Entry 1FKA (X-ray diffraction, 3.30 A resolution); this record covers chains A and G of the 20 polymer chains in the assembly.

== Chain A ==
Molecule: 16S ribosomal RNA
Organism: Thermus thermophilus
Sequence (1518 nucleotides; row label = number of the first residue in the row):
     1 UUUGUUGGAG AGUUUGAUCC UGGCUCAGGG UGAACGCUGG CGGCGUGCCU AAGACAUGCA
    61 AGUCGUGCGG GCCGCGGGGU UUUACUCCGU GGUCAGCGGC GGACGGGUGA GUAACGCGUG
   121 GGUGACCUAC CCGGAAGAGG GGGACAACCC GGGGAAACUC GGGCUAAUCC CCCAUGUGGA
   181 CCCGCCCCUU GGGGUGUGUC CAAAGGGCUU UGCCCGCUUC CGGAUGGGCC CGCGUCCCAU
   241 CAGCUAGUUG GUGGGGUAAU GGCCCACCAA GGCGACGACG GGUAGCCGGU CUGAGAGGAU
   301 GGCCGGCCAC AGGGGCACUG AGACACGGGC CCCACUCCUA CGGGAGGCAG CAGUUAGGAA
   361 UCUUCCGCAA UGGGCGCAAG CCUGACGGAG CGACGCCGCU UGGAGGAAGA AGCCCUUCGG
   421 GGUGUAAACU CCUGAACCCG GGACGAAACC CCCGACGAGG GGACUGACGG UACCGGGGUA
   481 AUAGCGCCGG CCAACUCCGU GCCAGCAGCC GCGGUAAUAC GGAGGGCGCG AGCGUUACCC
   541 GGAUUCACUG GGCGUAAAGG GCGUGUAGGC GGCCUGGGGC GUCCCAUGUG AAAGACCACG
   601 GCUCAACCGU GGGGGAGCGU GGGAUACGCU CAGGCUAGAC GGUGGGAGAG GGUGGUGGAA
   661 UUCCCGGAGU AGCGGUGAAA UGCGCAGAUA CCGGGAGGAA CGCCGAUGGC GAAGGCAGCC
   721 ACCUGGUCCA CCCGUGACGC UGAGGCGCGA AAGCGUGGGG AGCAAACCGG AUUAGAUACC
   781 CGGGUAGUCC ACGCCCUAAA CGAUGCGCGC UAGGUCUCUG GGUCUCCUGG GGGCCGAAGC
   841 UAACGCGUUA AGCGCGCCGC CUGGGGAGUA CGGCCGCAAG GCUGAAACUC AAAGGAAUUG
   901 ACGGGGGCCC GCACAAGCGG UGGAGCAUGU GGUUUAAUUC GAAGCAACGC GAAGAACCUU
   961 ACCAGGCCUU GACAUGCUAG GGAACCCGGG UGAAAGCCUG GGGUGCCCGC GAGGGAGCCC
  1021 UAGCACAGGU GCUGCAUGGC CGUCGUCAGC UCGUGCCGUG AGGUGUUGGG UUAAGUCCCG
  1081 CAACGAGCGC AACCCCCGCC GUUAGUUGCC AGCGGUUCGG CCGGGCACUC UAACGGGACU
  1141 GCCCGCGAAA GCGGGAGGAA GGAGGGGACG ACGUCUGGUC AGCAUGGCCC UUACGGCCUG
  1201 GGCGACACAC GUGCUACAAU GCCCUACAAA GCGAUGCCAC CCGGCAACGG GGAGCUAAUC
  1261 GCAAAAAGGU GGGCCCAGUU CGGAUUGGGG UCUGCAACCC GACCCCAUGA AGCCGGAAUC
  1321 GCUAGUAAUC GCGGAUCAGC CAUGCCGCGG UGAAUACGUU CCCGGGCCUU GUACACACCG
  1381 CCCGUCACGC CAUGGGAGCG GGCUCUACCC GAAGUCGCCG GGAGCCUACG GGCAGGCGCC
  1441 GAGGGUAGGG CCCGUGACUG GGGCGAAGUC GUAACAAGGU AGCUGUACCG GAAGGUGCGG
  1501 CUGGAUCACC UCCUUUCU
Not modelled in the structure: 1-5, 81-83, 541-551, 775-777, 942-949, 1035-1037, 1513-1518

== Chain G ==
Molecule: 30S ribosomal protein S7
Organism: Thermus thermophilus
UniProtKB: P17291 (RS7_THETH); numbering as in UniProt (aligned over 1-151)
Amino-acid sequence (151 residues; each row starts with the number of its first residue):
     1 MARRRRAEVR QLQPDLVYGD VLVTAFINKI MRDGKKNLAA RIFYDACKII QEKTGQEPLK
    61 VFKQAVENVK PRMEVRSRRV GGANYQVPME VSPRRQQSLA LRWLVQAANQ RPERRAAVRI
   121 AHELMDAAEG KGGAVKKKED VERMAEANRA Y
Not modelled in the structure: 1-2, 75-90, 147-151

== How chain A and chain G interact ==
Residue-residue contacts - 13 pairs, chain A then chain G:
  C910(A) - Arg3(G)  phosphate contact
  U1329(A) - Asp33(G)  sugar contact
  U1351(A) - Gly34(G)  sugar contact
  U1351(A) - Lys35(G)  sugar contact
  U1351(A) - Lys36(G)  sugar contact
  U1351(A) - Asn37(G)  sugar contact
  G1352(A) - Lys36(G)  sugar contact
  A1353(A) - Asn28(G)  sugar contact
  A1354(A) - Asn28(G)  sugar contact
  U1355(A) - Ser98(G)  phosphate contact
  C1357(A) - Arg6(G)  phosphate contact
  C1357(A) - Ala7(G)  phosphate contact
  C1357(A) - Glu8(G)  phosphate contact
Other interface residues (no listed pair), chain A (11 interface residues in all): C909, G917, A1356
Other interface residues (no listed pair), chain G (14 interface residues in all): Arg4, Ala25, Arg102

== Summary ==
11 residues of chain A and 14 residues of chain G are in contact.
Here chain A is 16S ribosomal RNA and chain G is 30S ribosomal protein S7, both from Thermus thermophilus.
Entry 1FKA (Structure of functionally activated small ribosomal subunit at 3.3 A resolution) was determined by
X-ray diffraction.
